Entry 7R5S (electron microscopy, 2.83 A resolution); this record covers chains P and Q of the 17 polymer chains in the assembly.

== Chain P ==
Name: Centromere protein P
From: Homo sapiens
UniProtKB: Q6IPU0 (CENPP_HUMAN); numbering as in UniProt (aligned over 1-288)
Chain sequence (288 residues; numbered 1 to 288; the number before each row is that of its first residue):
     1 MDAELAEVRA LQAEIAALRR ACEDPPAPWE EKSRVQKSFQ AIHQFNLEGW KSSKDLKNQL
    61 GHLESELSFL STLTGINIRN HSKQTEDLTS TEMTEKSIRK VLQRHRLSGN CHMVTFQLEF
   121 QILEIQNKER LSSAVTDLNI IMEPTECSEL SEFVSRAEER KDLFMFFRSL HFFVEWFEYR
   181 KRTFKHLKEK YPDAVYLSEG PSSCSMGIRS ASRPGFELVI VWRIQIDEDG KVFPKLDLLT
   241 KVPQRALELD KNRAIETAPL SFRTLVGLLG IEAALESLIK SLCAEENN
Unresolved in the structure: 1-52, 91-97, 284-288
Curated features (UniProtKB/Swiss-Prot):
  - modified residue: Ser38 (Phosphoserine)

== Chain Q ==
Name: Centromere protein Q
From: Homo sapiens
UniProtKB: Q7L2Z9 (CENPQ_HUMAN); residue numbers follow UniProt; this construct covers 1-268
Chain sequence (268 residues; each row starts with the number of its first residue):
     1 MSGKANASKK NAQQLKRNPK RKKDNEEVVL SENKVRNTVK KNKNHLKDLS SEGQTKHTNL
    61 KHGKTAASKR KTWQPLSKST RDHLQTMMES VIMTILSNSI KEKEEIQYHL NFLKKRLLQQ
   121 CETLKVPPKK MEDLTNVSSL LNMERARDKA NEEGLALLQE EIDKMVETTE LMTGNIQSLK
   181 NKIQILASEV EEEEERVKQM HQINSSGVLS LPELSQKTLK APTLQKEILA LIPNQNALLK
   241 DLDILHNSSQ MKSMSTFIEE AYKKLDAS
Unresolved in the structure: 1-73, 205-208
Curated features (UniProtKB/Swiss-Prot):
  - modified residue (Phosphoserine): Ser31, Ser50, Ser249
  - mutagenesis: Ser50 (S50A: Abolishes the recruitment CENPE to kinetochores but has no effect on recruitment of PLK1 to knetochores; S50D: No loss of the recruitment CENPE to kinetochores)

== How chain P and chain Q interact ==
Residue-residue contacts (33):
  Tyr179(P) with Pro212(Q)
  Thr183(P) with Leu211(Q)
  His186(P) with Leu209(Q)
  Leu197(P) with Glu259(Q)
  Ser198(P) with Glu259(Q)
  Glu199(P) with Ile258(Q); Tyr262(Q), hydrogen bond
  Arg223(P) with Leu224(Q)
  Phe233(P) with Lys217(Q)
  Pro234(P) with Thr218(Q)
  Lys235(P) with Thr218(Q)
  Leu236(P) with Leu214(Q), hydrophobic
  Asp237(P) with Thr223(Q), hydrogen bond; Leu224(Q), hydrogen bond (side chain-backbone)
  Leu239(P) with Leu224(Q), hydrophobic
  Lys241(P) with His246(Q)
  Pro259(P) with Gln225(Q)
  Arg263(P) with Thr218(Q); Leu219(Q), hydrogen bond (side chain-backbone); Ala221(Q), hydrogen bond (side chain-backbone); Thr223(Q)
  Val266(P) with Glu213(Q)
  Gly267(P) with Leu219(Q)
  Leu269(P) with His201(Q); Ile203(Q)
  Gly270(P) with Glu213(Q)
  Ile271(P) with Pro212(Q); Glu213(Q); Leu214(Q), hydrophobic
  Glu276(P) with Gln202(Q), hydrogen bond; Asn204(Q)
  Ser277(P) with His201(Q)
  Lys280(P) with Gln202(Q)
Interface residues without a listed pair, chain P (30 interface residues in all): Trp176, Pro201, Val221, Thr240, Glu272, Ala273
Interface residues without a listed pair, chain Q (25 interface residues in all): Lys198, Ser210, Lys220, Pro222, Asp266

== Overview ==
Chain P and chain Q form an interface of 30 and 25 residues respectively, with 6 hydrogen bonds. Polar
contacts include Glu199(P)-Tyr262(Q), Asp237(P)-Thr223(Q) and Asp237(P)-Leu224(Q). UniProt lists one
mutagenesis site on chain Q.
Chain P is Centromere protein P and chain Q is Centromere protein Q, both from Homo sapiens; the structure,
Structure of the human CCAN bound to alpha satellite DNA, was determined by electron microscopy together with
7PB4, 7PB8, 7PII, 7PKN, 7R5R, 7R5V, 7YWX and 7YYH from the same study.
